PDB entry 2O5J | X-ray diffraction, 3.00 A resolution | chains C and E of the 8 polymer chains in the assembly

# Chain C
Protein: DNA-directed RNA polymerase beta chain
From: Thermus thermophilus
Notes: EC 2.7.7.6
Reference sequence: Q8RQE9 (RPOB_THET8); numbering as in UniProt (aligned over 1-1119)
Sequence (1119 residues; each row starts with the number of its first residue):
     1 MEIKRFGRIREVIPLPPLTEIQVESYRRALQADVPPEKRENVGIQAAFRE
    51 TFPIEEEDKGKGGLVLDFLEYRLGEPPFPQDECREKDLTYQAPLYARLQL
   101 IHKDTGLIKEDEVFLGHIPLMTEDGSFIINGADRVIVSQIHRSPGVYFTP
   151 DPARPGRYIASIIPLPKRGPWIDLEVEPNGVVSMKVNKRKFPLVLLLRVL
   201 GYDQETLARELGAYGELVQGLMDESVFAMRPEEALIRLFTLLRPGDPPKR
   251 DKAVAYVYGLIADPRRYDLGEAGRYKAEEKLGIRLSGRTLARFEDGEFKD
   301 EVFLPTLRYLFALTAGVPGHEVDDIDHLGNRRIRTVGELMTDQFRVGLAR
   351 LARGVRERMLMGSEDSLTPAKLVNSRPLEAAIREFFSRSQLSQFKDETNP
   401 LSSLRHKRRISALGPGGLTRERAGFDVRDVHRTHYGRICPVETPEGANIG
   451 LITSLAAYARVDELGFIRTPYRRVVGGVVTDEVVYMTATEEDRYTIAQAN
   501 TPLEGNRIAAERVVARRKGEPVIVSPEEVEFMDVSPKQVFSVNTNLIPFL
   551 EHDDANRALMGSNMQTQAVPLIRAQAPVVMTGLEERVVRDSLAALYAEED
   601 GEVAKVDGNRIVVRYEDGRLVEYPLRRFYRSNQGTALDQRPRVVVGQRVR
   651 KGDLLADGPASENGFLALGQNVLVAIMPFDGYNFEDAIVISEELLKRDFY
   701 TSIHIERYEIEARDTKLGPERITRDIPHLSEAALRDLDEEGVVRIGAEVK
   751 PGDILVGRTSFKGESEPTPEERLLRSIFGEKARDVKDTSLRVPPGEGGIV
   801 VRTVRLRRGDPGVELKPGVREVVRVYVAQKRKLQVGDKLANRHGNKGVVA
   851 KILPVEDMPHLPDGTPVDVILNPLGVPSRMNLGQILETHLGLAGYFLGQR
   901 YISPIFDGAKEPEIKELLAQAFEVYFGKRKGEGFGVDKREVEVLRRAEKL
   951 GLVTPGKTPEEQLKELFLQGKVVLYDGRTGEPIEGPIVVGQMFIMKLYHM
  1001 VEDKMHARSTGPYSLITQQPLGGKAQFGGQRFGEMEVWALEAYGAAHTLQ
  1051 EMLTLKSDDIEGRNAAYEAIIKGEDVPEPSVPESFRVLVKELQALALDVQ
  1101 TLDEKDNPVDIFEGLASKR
Residues lining bound ligands: AMP-CPP (APC; diphosphomethylphosphonic acid adenosyl ester): Arg557, Glu685, Asp686, Arg879
From the paper describing this entry:
  - conformationally variable residues (loop rearrangement): Leu413 to Leu451

# Chain E
Protein: DNA-directed RNA polymerase omega chain
From: Thermus thermophilus
Notes: EC 2.7.7.6
Reference sequence: Q8RQE7 (RPOZ_THET8); numbering as in UniProt (aligned over 1-99)
Sequence (99 residues; each row starts with the number of its first residue):
     1 MAEPGIDKLFGMVDSKYRLTVVVAKRAQQLLRHGFKNTVLEPEERPKMQT
    51 LEGLFDDPNAVTWAMKELLTGRLVFGENLVPEDRLQKEMERLYPVEREE
Not modelled in the structure: 1, 97-99

# Interface between chain C and chain E
Pairs across the interface (6; chain C residue first):
  Ala1042(C) with Tyr17(E), hydrogen bond (backbone-side chain)
  Tyr1043(C) with Tyr17(E)
  Gly1044(C) with Tyr17(E), hydrogen bond (backbone-side chain)
  Asp1075(C) with Gln28(E); Leu31(E); Arg32(E), salt bridge

# Overview
Chain C and chain E each contribute 4 residues to their interface; the contacts include 2 hydrogen bonds and 1
salt bridge. Among the polar pairs are Asp1075(C)-Arg32(E), Ala1042(C)-Tyr17(E) and Gly1044(C)-Tyr17(E). Chain
C binds AMP-CPP. The paper reports conformational variability at Leu413(C).
Here chain C is DNA-directed RNA polymerase beta chain and chain E is DNA-directed RNA polymerase omega chain,
both from Thermus thermophilus. Entry 2O5J (Crystal structure of the T. thermophilus RNAP polymerase
elongation complex with the NTP substrate analog) was determined by X-ray diffraction, deposited together with
2PPB.
